7DUL - chains A and Q of the 23 polymer chains in the assembly; structure by X-ray diffraction, 3.62 A resolution.

== Chain A ==
Molecule: 30S Ribosomal RNA rRNA
Source organism: Thermus thermophilus HB8
Sequence (1522 nucleotides; row label = number of the first residue in the row; note: 42 numbers in that range are skipped by the numbering (no residue carries them; nothing is unmodelled there); a row labelled like 190A-190L holds insertion residues (190A, then the next letters in order); numbering starts at 0):
     0 UUUGUUGGAG AGUCUGAUCC UGGCUCAGGG UGAACGCUGG CGGCGUGCCU AAGACAUGCA
    60 AGUCGUGCGG G
    73 CCGCGGGGUU UU
    88 ACUCCG
    95 UGGUC
   101 AGCGGCGGAC GGGUGAGUAA CGCGUGGGU
  129A G
   130 ACCUACCCGG AAGAGGGGGA CAACCCGGGG AAACUCGGGC UAAUCCCCCA UGUGGACCCG
   190 C
190A-190L CCCUUGGGGUGU
   191 GUCCAAAGGG CUUU
   216 GCCCGCUUCC GGAUGGGCCC GCGUCCCAUC AGCUAGUUGG UGGGGUAAUG GCCCACCAAG
   276 GCGACGACGG GUAGCCGGUC UGAGAGGAUG GCCGGCCACA GGGGCACUGA GACACGGGCC
   336 CCACUCCUAC GGGAGGCAGC AGUUAGGAAU CUUCCGCAAU GGGCGCAAGC CUGACGGAGC
   396 GACGCCGCUU GGAGGAAGAA GCCCUUCGGG GUGUAAACUC CUGAA
   442 CCCGGGACGA AACCCCCGAC GA
   474 GGGGACUGAC GGUACCGGG
   494 GUAAUAGCGC CGGCCAACUC CGUGCCAGCA GCCGCGGUAA UACGGAGGGC GCGAGCGUUA
   554 CCCGGAUUCA CUGGGCGUAA AGGGCGUGUA GGCGGCCUGG GGCGUCCCAU GUGAAAGACC
   614 ACGGCUCAAC CGUGGGGGAG CGUGGGAUAC GCUCAGGCUA GACGGUGGGA GAGGGUGGUG
   674 GAAUUCCCGG AGUAGCGGUG AAAUGCGCAG AUACCGGGAG GAACGCCGAU GGCGAAGGCA
   734 GCCACCUGGU CCACCCGUGA CGCUGAGGCG CGAAAGCGUG GGGAGCAAAC CGGAUUAGAU
   794 ACCCGGGUAG UCCACGCCCU AAACGAUGCG CGCUAGGUCU CUGGGUCU
   848 CCUGGGGGCC GAAGCUAACG CGUUAAGCGC GCCGCCUGGG GAGUACGGCC GCAAGGCUGA
   908 AACUCAAAGG AAUUGACGGG GGCCCGCACA AGCGGUGGAG CAUGUGGUUU AAUUCGAAGX
   968 AACGCGAAGA ACCUUACCAG GCCUUGACAU GCUAGG
 1003A G
  1004 AACCCGGGUG AAAGCCUGGG GUGCCCC
1030A-1030D GCGA
  1031 GGGGAGCCCU AGCACAGGUG CUGCAUGGCC GUCGUCAGCU CGUGCCGUGA GGUGUUGGGU
  1091 UAAGUCCCGC AACGAGCGCA ACCCCCGCCG UUAGUUGCCA GCGGUUCGGC CGGGCACUCU
  1151 AACGGGACUG CCCGCGAAA
  1171 GCGGGAGGAA GGAGGGGACG ACGUCUGGUC AGCAUGGCCC UUACGGCCUG GGCGACACAC
  1231 GUGCUACAAU GCCCACUACA AAGCGAUGCC ACCCGGCAAC GGGGAGCUAA UCGCAAAAAG
  1291 GUGGGCCCAG UUCGGAUUGG GGUCUGCAAC CCGACCCCAU GAAGCCGGAA UCGCUAGUAA
  1351 UCGCGGAUCA G
 1361A C
  1362 CAUGCCGCGG UGAAUACGUU CCCGGGCCUU GUACACACXG CCXGUXACGC CAUGGGAGCG
  1422 GGCUCUACCC GAAGUCGCCG GG
  1446 AGCCUACGGG
  1459 CAGGCGCCGA GGGUAGGGCC CGUGACUGGG GCGAAGUCGU AACAAGGUAG CUGUACCGGA
  1519 AGGUGCGGCU GGAUCCACUC CUUUCU
Unresolved in the structure: 0-4, 1534-1538
Modified positions: PSU (pseudouridine-5'-monophosphate) at position 516, 7MG (7N-methyl-8-hydroguanosine-5'-monophosphate) at position 527, M2G (N2-dimethylguanosine-5'-monophosphate) at position 966, 5MC (5-methylcytidine-5'-monophosphate) at position 967, 2MG (2N-methylguanosine-5'-monophosphate) at position 1207, 5MC (5-methylcytidine-5'-monophosphate) at position 1400, 4OC (4n,o2'-methylcytidine-5'-monophosphate) at position 1402, 5MC (5-methylcytidine-5'-monophosphate) at position 1404, 5MC (5-methylcytidine-5'-monophosphate) at position 1407, UR3 (3-methyluridine-5'-monophoshate) at position 1498, MA6 (6N-dimethyladenosine-5'-monophoshate) at position 1518, MA6 (6N-dimethyladenosine-5'-monophoshate) at position 1519, PSU (pseudouridine-5'-monophosphate) at position 1540, PSU (pseudouridine-5'-monophosphate) at position 1541
Ion coordination: Mg2+ site 1 near G28 (its only coordinating residue here); Mg2+ site 2 near G38 (its only coordinating residue here); Mg2+ site 3 near C48 (its only coordinating residue here); Mg2+ site 4: A59, U387; Mg2+ site 5: G61, G105; Mg2+ site 6 near U98 (its only coordinating residue here); Mg2+ site 7: G107, G326; Mg2+ site 8: A109, G331; Mg2+ site 9 near G111 (its only coordinating residue here); Mg2+ site 10 near G117 (its only coordinating residue here); Mg2+ site 11: C121, G124, U125; Mg2+ site 12 near A149 (its only coordinating residue here); 90 more Mg2+ sites not listed
Ligand contacts: Sisomicin (SIS; (1S,2S,3R,4S,6R)-4,6-diamino-3-{[(2S,3R)-3-amino-6-(aminomethyl)-3,4-dihydro-2H-pyran-2-yl]oxy}-2-hydroxycyclohexyl 3-deoxy-4-C-methyl-3-(methylamino)-beta-L-arabinopyranoside): 5MC_1404, G1405, U1406, 5MC_1407, A1408, C1409, G1491, A1492, A1493, G1494, U1495

== Chain Q ==
Molecule: 30S ribosomal protein S17
Source organism: Thermus thermophilus HB8
Reference sequence: P24321 (RS17_THETH); numbering as in UniProt (aligned over 1-105)
Sequence (105 residues; each row starts with the number of its first residue):
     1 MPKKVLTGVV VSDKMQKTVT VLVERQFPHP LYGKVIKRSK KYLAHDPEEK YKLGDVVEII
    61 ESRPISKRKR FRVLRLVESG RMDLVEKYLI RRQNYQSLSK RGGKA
Unresolved in the structure: 1, 101-105
Ion coordination: Mg2+: Asp13, Met15, Glu49

== How chain A and chain Q interact ==
Contacting residue pairs (88; chain A residue first):
  G127(A) - Pro2(Q)  hydrogen bond to the sugar
  G127(A) - Glu61(Q)  base contact
  G128(A) - Pro2(Q)  sugar contact
  G128(A) - Lys3(Q)  hydrogen bond to the phosphate
  G128(A) - Glu61(Q)  sugar contact
  U129(A) - Lys3(Q)  salt bridge to the phosphate
  A130(A) - Arg63(Q)  salt bridge to the phosphate
  A130(A) - Pro64(Q)  base contact
  U190E(A) - Ser62(Q)  base contact
  U190E(A) - Arg63(Q)  hydrogen bond to the base
  U190E(A) - Arg72(Q)  hydrogen bond to the base
  G190F(A) - Arg63(Q)  hydrogen bond to the base
  C234(A) - Pro64(Q)  sugar contact
  C234(A) - Arg70(Q)  hydrogen bond to the phosphate
  C235(A) - Glu61(Q)  hydrogen bond to the sugar
  C235(A) - Arg70(Q)  salt bridge to the phosphate
  C235(A) - Phe71(Q)  sugar contact
  G236(A) - Lys4(Q)  sugar contact
  G236(A) - Lys40(Q)  salt bridge to the phosphate
  G236(A) - Tyr42(Q)  phosphate contact
  C237(A) - Arg25(Q)  hydrogen bond to the phosphate
  C237(A) - Lys40(Q)  salt bridge to the phosphate
  C237(A) - Tyr42(Q)  hydrogen bond to the phosphate
  G238(A) - Arg25(Q)  salt bridge to the phosphate
  A246(A) - Leu98(Q)  hydrogen bond to the sugar
  G247(A) - Ser99(Q)  phosphate contact
  G247(A) - Lys100(Q)  salt bridge to the phosphate
  U252(A) - Lys67(Q)  salt bridge to the phosphate
  U253(A) - Met15(Q)  sugar contact
  U253(A) - Lys67(Q)  salt bridge to the phosphate
  G254(A) - Met15(Q)  sugar contact
  G254(A) - Gln16(Q)  hydrogen bond to the sugar
  G254(A) - Thr18(Q)  hydrogen bond to the phosphate
  G254(A) - Ser66(Q)  hydrogen bond to the phosphate
  G254(A) - Lys67(Q)  phosphate contact
  G254(A) - Lys69(Q)  phosphate contact
  G255(A) - Gln16(Q)  hydrogen bond to the sugar
  G255(A) - Lys17(Q)  hydrogen bond to the phosphate
  G255(A) - Ile65(Q)  phosphate contact
  G255(A) - Ser66(Q)  phosphate contact
  G255(A) - Lys69(Q)  salt bridge to the phosphate
  U256(A) - Lys17(Q)  salt bridge to the phosphate
  U264(A) - Arg63(Q)  sugar contact
  U264(A) - Pro64(Q)  hydrogen bond to the sugar
  G265(A) - Pro64(Q)  sugar contact
  G265(A) - Ile65(Q)  sugar contact
  G265(A) - Ser66(Q)  sugar contact
  G265(A) - Lys67(Q)  hydrogen bond to the sugar
  C267(A) - Lys67(Q)  salt bridge to the phosphate
  A273(A) - Gln16(Q)  hydrogen bond to the sugar
  G275(A) - Lys14(Q)  phosphate contact
  G275(A) - Met15(Q)  sugar contact
  G276(A) - Ser12(Q)  hydrogen bond to the phosphate
  G276(A) - Arg68(Q)  hydrogen bond to the sugar
  C277(A) - Lys41(Q)  salt bridge to the phosphate
  C277(A) - Arg68(Q)  salt bridge to the phosphate
  G278(A) - Lys41(Q)  salt bridge to the phosphate
  G278(A) - Tyr95(Q)  base contact
  A279(A) - Tyr95(Q)  hydrogen bond to the phosphate
  A279(A) - Leu98(Q)  base contact
  C280(A) - Lys37(Q)  base contact
  C280(A) - Arg38(Q)  hydrogen bond to the sugar
  C280(A) - Ser39(Q)  hydrogen bond to the base
  C280(A) - Arg91(Q)  base contact
  C564(A) - Leu31(Q)  base contact
  C564(A) - Tyr32(Q)  sugar contact
  U582(A) - Ile90(Q)  sugar contact
  U582(A) - Asn94(Q)  hydrogen bond to the sugar
  A583(A) - Ile90(Q)  sugar contact
  A583(A) - Arg91(Q)  sugar contact
  A583(A) - Asn94(Q)  hydrogen bond to the sugar
  G584(A) - Lys87(Q)  salt bridge to the phosphate
  G584(A) - Arg91(Q)  salt bridge to the phosphate
  G585(A) - Lys34(Q)  hydrogen bond to the phosphate
  G585(A) - Lys37(Q)  phosphate contact
  C586(A) - Lys34(Q)  salt bridge to the phosphate
  G597(A) - Val35(Q)  sugar contact
  U598(A) - Pro28(Q)  phosphate contact
  G635(A) - Pro2(Q)  sugar contact
  G635(A) - Lys4(Q)  salt bridge to the phosphate
  U636(A) - Pro2(Q)  phosphate contact
  G644(A) - Gln26(Q)  base contact
  C647(A) - Arg81(Q)  salt bridge to the phosphate
  G760(A) - Asn94(Q)  hydrogen bond to the base
  G760(A) - Ser97(Q)  base contact
  G760(A) - Leu98(Q)  sugar contact
  C879(A) - Lys34(Q)  salt bridge to the phosphate
  C896(A) - Lys100(Q)  salt bridge to the phosphate
Interface residues without a listed pair, chain A (51 interface residues in all): G129A, G266, C272, C596, C645, A759, G761, C897
Interface residues without a listed pair, chain Q (48 interface residues in all): Thr20, Leu43, His45, Arg92

== Overview ==
Chain A and chain Q form an interface of 51 and 48 residues respectively, with 27 hydrogen bonds and 22 salt
bridges. Polar contacts include U190E(A)-Arg63(Q), G190F(A)-Arg63(Q) and U190E(A)-Arg72(Q). Chain A binds
Sisomicin. A59(A) and U387(A) form the Mg2+ site 4.
Chain A is 30S Ribosomal RNA rRNA and chain Q is 30S ribosomal protein S17, both from Thermus thermophilus
HB8; the structure, Crystal structure of the Thermus thermophilus (HB8) 30S ribosomal subunit with mRNA and
cognate transfer RNA ..., was determined by X-ray diffraction.
